PDB entry 7TTM | X-ray diffraction, 2.24 A resolution | chains A and H of the 3 polymer chains in the assembly

[Chain A]
Protein: Spike protein S1
Source organism: Bat SARS-like coronavirus RsSHC014
Notes: fragment: receptor-binding domain
Reference sequence: U5WLK5 (U5WLK5_SARS); residues 319-540 here correspond to UniProt positions 307-528 (UniProt number = residue number - 12)
Sequence (230 residues; numbered 319 to 548; the number before each row is that of its first residue):
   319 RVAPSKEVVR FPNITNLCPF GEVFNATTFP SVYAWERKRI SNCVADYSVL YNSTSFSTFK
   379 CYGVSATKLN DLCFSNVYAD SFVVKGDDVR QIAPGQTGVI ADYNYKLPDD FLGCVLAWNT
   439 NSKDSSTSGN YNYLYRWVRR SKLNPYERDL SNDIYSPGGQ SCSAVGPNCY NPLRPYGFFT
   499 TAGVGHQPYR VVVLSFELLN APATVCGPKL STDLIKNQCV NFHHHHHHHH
Unresolved in the structure: 319-332, 528-548
Cystine bridges: Cys-336/Cys-361, Cys-379/Cys-432, Cys-391/Cys-524, Cys-480/Cys-487
Glycans and other covalent adducts: N-acetylglucosamine (NAG) linked to Asn-334, Asn-343, Asn-370
Differences from the reference sequence: expression tag (541-548)
What the authors report for this chain:
  - post-translational modification sites: Asn-334, Asn-343, Asn-370

[Chain H]
Protein: 1040 heavy chain
Source organism: Homo sapiens
Sequence (230 residues; numbered 1 to 213 plus 17 insertion-coded residues; the number before each row is that of its first residue; a row labelled like 35A-35B holds insertion residues (35A, then the next letters in order)):
     1 QLQLQESGPG LVKPSETLSL TCTVSGGSIS SSNFY
35A-35B WG
    36 WIRQPPGKGL EWIASITYSG RTFYNPSLKS RVAISVDTSK NQFSLKL
82A-82C SSV
    83 TAADTAVYYC ARTFPSYY
100A-100L DRSGYHYLNYGM
   101 DVWGQGTTVT VSSASTKGPS VFPLAPSSKS TSGGTAALGC LVKDYFPEPV TVSWNSGALT
   161 SGVHTFPAVL QSSGLYSLSS VVTVPSSSLG TQTYICNVNH KPSNTKVDKK VEP
Unresolved in the structure: 129-130
Cystine bridges: Cys-22/Cys-92, Cys-140/Cys-196

[Interface between chain A and chain H]
Residue-residue contacts - 33 pairs, chain A then chain H:
  Tyr-369(A) / Arg-100B(H)  hydrogen bond (backbone-side chain)
  Asn-370(A) / Arg-100B(H)
  Ser-371(A) / Arg-100B(H)  hydrogen bond (backbone-side chain)
  Thr-372(A) / Arg-100B(H)
  Phe-377(A) / Tyr-100(H)
  Phe-377(A) / Asp-100A(H)
  Phe-377(A) / Arg-100B(H)
  Lys-378(A) / Tyr-99(H)
  Lys-378(A) / Tyr-100(H)
  Cys-379(A) / Tyr-99(H)
  Cys-379(A) / Tyr-100(H)  hydrogen bond (backbone-backbone)
  Tyr-380(A) / Asn-33(H)
  Tyr-380(A) / Pro-97(H)  hydrophobic
  Tyr-380(A) / Ser-98(H)
  Tyr-380(A) / Tyr-99(H)  hydrophobic
  Gly-381(A) / Asn-33(H)
  Val-382(A) / Tyr-100(H)
  Ser-383(A) / Tyr-100(H)
  Ser-383(A) / Gly-100D(H)
  Thr-385(A) / Arg-100B(H)
  Thr-385(A) / Ser-100C(H)  hydrogen bond (side chain-backbone)
  Thr-385(A) / Gly-100D(H)
  Pro-412(A) / Phe-34(H)
  Pro-412(A) / Pro-97(H)
  Gly-413(A) / Phe-34(H)
  Gly-413(A) / Arg-94(H)
  Gln-414(A) / Pro-97(H)
  Gln-414(A) / Asp-101(H)
  Asp-427(A) / Asn-33(H)  hydrogen bond (backbone-side chain)
  Asp-427(A) / Phe-34(H)
  Asp-428(A) / Asn-33(H)
  Phe-429(A) / Asn-33(H)  hydrogen bond (backbone-side chain)
  Lys-460(A) / Gln-1(H)  hydrogen bond
Interface residues without a listed pair, chain A (21 interface residues in all): Leu-368, Ala-384
Interface residues without a listed pair, chain H (16 interface residues in all): Gly-27, Ser-31, Phe-96

[In short]
21 residues of chain A and 16 residues of chain H are in contact, with 7 hydrogen bonds. Among the polar pairs
are Tyr-369(A)/Arg-100B(H), Ser-371(A)/Arg-100B(H) and Thr-385(A)/Ser-100C(H). Covalently linked
N-acetylglucosamine: at Asn-334(A), Asn-343(A) and Asn-370(A). From the paper: modification sites Asn-334(A),
Asn-343(A) and Asn-370(A).
Here chain A is Spike protein S1 (Bat SARS-like coronavirus RsSHC014) and chain H is 1040 heavy chain (Homo
sapiens). Entry 7TTM (Crystal structure of potent neutralizing antibody 10-40 in complex with Sarbecovirus bat
SHC014 receptor-binding domain) was determined by X-ray diffraction, deposited together with 7TTY, 7SD5 and
7TTX.
